6RE1 - chains V and Z of the 20 polymer chains in the assembly; structure by electron microscopy, 3.20 A resolution.

Chain V:
Molecule: ATP synthase subunit alpha
Organism: Polytomella sp. Pringsheim 198.80
UniProtKB: A0ZW40 (A0ZW40_9CHLO); residue numbers follow UniProt; this construct covers 1-562
Chain sequence (562 residues; numbered 1 to 562; the number before each row is that of its first residue):
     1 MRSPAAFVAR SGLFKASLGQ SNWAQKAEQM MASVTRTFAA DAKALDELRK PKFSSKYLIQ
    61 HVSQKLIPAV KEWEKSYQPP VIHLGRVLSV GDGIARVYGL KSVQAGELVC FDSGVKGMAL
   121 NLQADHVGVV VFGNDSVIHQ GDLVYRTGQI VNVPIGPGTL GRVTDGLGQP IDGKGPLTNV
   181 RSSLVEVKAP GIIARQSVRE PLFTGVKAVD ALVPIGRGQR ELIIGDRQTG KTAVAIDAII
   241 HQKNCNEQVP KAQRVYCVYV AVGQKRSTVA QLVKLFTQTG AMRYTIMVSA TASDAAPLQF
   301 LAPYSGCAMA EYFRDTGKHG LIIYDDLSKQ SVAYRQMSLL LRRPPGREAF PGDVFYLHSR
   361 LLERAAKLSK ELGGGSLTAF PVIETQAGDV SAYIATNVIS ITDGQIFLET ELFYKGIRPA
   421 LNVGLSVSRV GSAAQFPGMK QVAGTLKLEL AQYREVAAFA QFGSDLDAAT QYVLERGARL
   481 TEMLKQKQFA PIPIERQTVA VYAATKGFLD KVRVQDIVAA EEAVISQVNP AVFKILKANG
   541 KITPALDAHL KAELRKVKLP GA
Not modelled in the structure: 1-42
Sequence notes: conflict Arg266 (Lys in A0ZW40)
Metal / ion sites: Mg2+: Thr232 (together with ATP)
Residues lining bound ligands: ATP (adenosine-5'-triphosphate): Asp226, Arg227, Gln228, Thr229, Gly230, Lys231, Thr232, Ala233, Phe413, Arg418, Pro419, Gln486, Lys487, Gln488

Chain Z:
Molecule: ATP synthase subunit beta
Organism: Polytomella sp. Pringsheim 198.80
Notes: EC 7.1.2.2
UniProtKB: A0ZW41 (A0ZW41_9CHLO); residue numbers follow UniProt; this construct covers 1-574
Chain sequence (574 residues; row label = number of the first residue in the row):
     1 MALRYAAGLA KNVVQRQGAS LNIARAFAAE PAPAIDAGYV SQVIGPVVDV RFDGELPSIL
    61 SSLEVEGHSV RLVLEVAQHM GDNTVRCIAM DSTDGLVRGQ KVVDTGSPIK VPVGRGTLGR
   121 IMNVIGEPVD EQGPIDAADI WSIHREAPEF TEQSTEQEIL VTGIKVVDLL APYQRGGKIG
   181 LFGGAGVGKT VLIMELINNV AKAHGGFSVF AGVGERTREG NDLYREMIES GVIKLGAERG
   241 NSKCTLVYGQ MNEPPGARAR VALTGLTVAE YFRDIEGQDV LLFVDNIFRF TQANSEVSAL
   301 LGRIPSAVGY QPTLATDLGG LQERITTTTK GSITSVQAVY VPADDLTDPA PATTFAHLDA
   361 TTVLSRSIAE LGIYPAVDPL DSTSRMLNPN VIGAEHYNVA RGVQKVLQDY KNLQDIIAIL
   421 GMDELSEEDK LTVARARKIQ RFLSQPFQVA EVFTGTPGKY VDLADTISGF QGVLTGKYDD
   481 LPEMAFYMVG DIKEVKEKAD KMAKDIASRK EADNKKVSEE LKDIPSLDKL VSEIKEVVIE
   541 EDDGLEEDFK AEALSSETVV LNEEGKSVPL PKKN
Not modelled in the structure: 1-35
Sequence notes: conflict Ala350 (Gly in A0ZW41), Leu387 (Arg in A0ZW41)
Metal / ion sites: Mg2+: Thr190 (together with ADP)
Residues lining bound ligands:
  - ADP (adenosine-5'-diphosphate): Gly184, Ala185, Gly186, Val187, Gly188, Lys189, Thr190, Val191, Glu219, Tyr374, Gln445, Phe447, Ala450, Phe453, Thr454
  - ATP (adenosine-5'-triphosphate): Ser384, Arg385, Asn388, Tyr397

Chain V / chain Z interface:
Contacting residue pairs (158; chain V residue first):
  Pro80(V) - Glu563(Z)
  Ile82(V) - Glu563(Z)
  His83(V) - Asn562(Z)
  His83(V) - Glu563(Z)  hydrogen bond (backbone-side chain)
  His83(V) - Gly565(Z)
  Leu84(V) - Glu563(Z)  hydrogen bond (backbone-side chain)
  Gly99(V) - Arg98(Z)  hydrogen bond (backbone-side chain)
  Leu100(V) - Arg98(Z)  hydrogen bond (backbone-side chain)
  Lys101(V) - Val97(Z)
  Lys101(V) - Arg98(Z)
  Ser102(V) - Val97(Z)
  Val103(V) - Leu96(Z)
  Val103(V) - Val97(Z)
  Val103(V) - Arg98(Z)
  Gln104(V) - Gly95(Z)
  Gln104(V) - Leu96(Z)
  Gln104(V) - Val97(Z)
  Ala105(V) - Val43(Z)  hydrophobic
  Ala105(V) - Thr93(Z)
  Ala105(V) - Asp94(Z)
  Ala105(V) - Gly95(Z)  hydrogen bond (backbone-backbone)
  Ala105(V) - Leu96(Z)  hydrogen bond (backbone-backbone)
  Cys110(V) - Val560(Z)  hydrophobic
  Cys110(V) - Leu570(Z)  hydrophobic
  Phe111(V) - Leu570(Z)
  Asp112(V) - Asn574(Z)
  Ser113(V) - Asn574(Z)
  Lys116(V) - Thr558(Z)
  Leu120(V) - Val43(Z)
  Asn121(V) - Ile44(Z)
  Leu122(V) - Gln42(Z)
  Leu122(V) - Val43(Z)  hydrogen bond (backbone-backbone)
  Leu122(V) - Leu96(Z)
  Leu122(V) - Arg98(Z)
  Gln123(V) - Ser41(Z)
  Gln123(V) - Gln42(Z)
  Gln123(V) - Ile44(Z)
  Gln123(V) - Arg98(Z)  hydrogen bond (backbone-side chain)
  Ala124(V) - Ser41(Z)
  His126(V) - Arg98(Z)  hydrogen bond (backbone-side chain)
  Val127(V) - Arg98(Z)
  Tyr145(V) - Val560(Z)  hydrophobic
  Tyr145(V) - Leu561(Z)
  Tyr145(V) - Leu570(Z)  hydrophobic
  Tyr145(V) - Pro571(Z)
  Arg146(V) - Val560(Z)
  Arg146(V) - Leu561(Z)  hydrogen bond (backbone-backbone)
  Thr147(V) - Val559(Z)
  Pro154(V) - Leu554(Z)  hydrophobic
  Ile155(V) - Phe549(Z)
  Gly156(V) - Phe549(Z)
  Pro157(V) - Leu545(Z)  hydrophobic
  Pro157(V) - Phe549(Z)
  Leu160(V) - Leu545(Z)  hydrophobic
  Asn179(V) - Glu546(Z)
  Asn179(V) - Phe549(Z)
  Asn179(V) - Ala551(Z)
  Val180(V) - Phe549(Z)  hydrophobic
  Val180(V) - Ala551(Z)
  Val180(V) - Glu552(Z)  hydrogen bond (backbone-backbone)
  Val180(V) - Leu554(Z)  hydrophobic
  Arg181(V) - Phe549(Z)
  Arg181(V) - Lys550(Z)
  Arg181(V) - Glu552(Z)
  Ser182(V) - Glu552(Z)
  Ser182(V) - Leu554(Z)
  Lys188(V) - Asp91(Z)  salt bridge
  Ala189(V) - Asn252(Z)
  Pro190(V) - Thr217(Z)
  Gly191(V) - Thr217(Z)
  Ile192(V) - Ile121(Z)  hydrophobic
  Ile192(V) - Thr217(Z)
  Ile192(V) - Asn221(Z)
  Ile192(V) - Tyr248(Z)  hydrophobic
  Ile193(V) - Val129(Z)
  Ile193(V) - Asp130(Z)
  Ile193(V) - Glu131(Z)
  Ile193(V) - Tyr224(Z)  hydrophobic
  Ile193(V) - Arg225(Z)
  Arg195(V) - Thr217(Z)
  Arg195(V) - Asn221(Z)  hydrogen bond (backbone-side chain)
  Gln196(V) - Asn221(Z)
  Ser197(V) - Asp222(Z)
  Arg220(V) - Arg216(Z)
  Glu247(V) - Ile539(Z)
  Pro250(V) - Val538(Z)
  Pro250(V) - Glu540(Z)
  Lys251(V) - Glu540(Z)  hydrogen bond (backbone-side chain)
  Lys251(V) - Asp543(Z)
  Lys251(V) - Gly544(Z)
  Arg254(V) - Asp543(Z)
  Tyr256(V) - Asp543(Z)  hydrogen bond (side chain-backbone)
  Arg283(V) - Asp543(Z)  salt bridge
  Tyr312(V) - Phe549(Z)
  Lys318(V) - Leu545(Z)
  Arg343(V) - Ile44(Z)
  Pro344(V) - Ala299(Z)
  Arg347(V) - Val308(Z)
  Gly352(V) - Glu296(Z)
  Asp353(V) - Glu296(Z)
  Phe355(V) - Arg258(Z)
  Phe355(V) - Arg289(Z)
  Phe355(V) - Gln292(Z)
  Phe355(V) - Glu296(Z)
  Tyr356(V) - Asn252(Z)
  Tyr356(V) - Pro254(Z)
  Tyr356(V) - Arg258(Z)
  Tyr356(V) - Glu296(Z)  hydrogen bond (backbone-side chain)
  Ser359(V) - Met251(Z)  hydrogen bond (side chain-backbone)
  Arg360(V) - Asn252(Z)
  Glu363(V) - Arg216(Z)
  Glu363(V) - Thr217(Z)  hydrogen bond
  Glu363(V) - Met251(Z)
  Glu363(V) - Asn252(Z)
  Ser391(V) - Ala343(Z)
  Thr396(V) - Tyr340(Z)
  Thr396(V) - Ala343(Z)
  Ile399(V) - Ala185(Z)  hydrophobic
  Ser400(V) - Arg216(Z)  hydrogen bond (backbone-side chain)
  Ser400(V) - Met251(Z)
  Ser400(V) - Arg289(Z)  hydrogen bond
  Ser400(V) - Tyr340(Z)
  Ile401(V) - Arg216(Z)  hydrogen bond (backbone-side chain)
  Ile401(V) - Met251(Z)  hydrophobic
  Thr402(V) - Arg216(Z)  hydrogen bond (backbone-side chain)
  Asp403(V) - Arg216(Z)
  Asp403(V) - Arg218(Z)  salt bridge
  Gly424(V) - Glu370(Z)
  Arg429(V) - Ala185(Z)
  Arg429(V) - Gly186(Z)
  Arg429(V) - Arg216(Z)
  Arg429(V) - Phe453(Z)
  Val430(V) - Phe453(Z)
  Ser432(V) - Phe453(Z)  hydrogen bond (side chain-backbone)
  Arg454(V) - Glu370(Z)
  Phe459(V) - Ile417(Z)
  Phe459(V) - Ala418(Z)  hydrophobic
  Ala531(V) - Val531(Z)
  Lys534(V) - Val531(Z)  hydrogen bond (side chain-backbone)
  Lys534(V) - Ile534(Z)
  Lys534(V) - Glu536(Z)  salt bridge
  Ile535(V) - Leu530(Z)
  Ile535(V) - Val531(Z)
  Ile535(V) - Ile534(Z)  hydrophobic
  Ala538(V) - Ile534(Z)  hydrophobic
  Asn539(V) - Ile534(Z)
  Pro544(V) - Ile524(Z)
  Ala545(V) - Ile524(Z)  hydrophobic
  Ala545(V) - Pro525(Z)
  Ala545(V) - Leu530(Z)
  Ala548(V) - Ile524(Z)  hydrophobic
  His549(V) - Glu520(Z)  salt bridge
  His549(V) - Ile524(Z)
  His549(V) - Pro525(Z)  hydrogen bond (side chain-backbone)
  His549(V) - Leu527(Z)
  His549(V) - Leu530(Z)
  Leu550(V) - Leu527(Z)  hydrophobic
  Glu553(V) - Leu527(Z)
Other interface residues (no listed pair), chain V (104 interface residues in all): Val81, Gly114, Asp125, Asp142, Gly148, Ile150, Glu186, Gln248, Phe313, Pro345, Val354, Val390, Asn397, Leu425, Gly431, Ala433, Phe462
Other interface residues (no listed pair), chain Z (88 interface residues in all): Gly45, Ser92, Gln250, Glu253, Pro255, Ser295, Leu300, Pro305, Gly309, Arg366, Ile419, Val452, Glu519, Ser526, Val537, Glu541, Glu564, Lys573

Summary:
The interface between chain V and chain Z involves 104 residues on one side and 88 on the other, with 24
hydrogen bonds and 5 salt bridges. Polar pairs include Lys188(V)-Asp91(Z), Arg283(V)-Asp543(Z) and
Asp403(V)-Arg218(Z). Bound to chain V: ATP.
Chain V is ATP synthase subunit alpha and chain Z is ATP synthase subunit beta, both from Polytomella sp.
Pringsheim 198.80; the structure, Cryo-EM structure of Polytomella F-ATP synthase, Rotary substate 2A,
focussed refinement of F1 head and rotor, was determined by electron microscopy together with 6RD4, 6RD5,
6RD6, 6RD7, 6RD8, 6RD9 and 46 further entries from the same study.
